Entry 5XBU (X-ray diffraction, 1.00 A resolution); this record covers chain A.

[Chain A]
Name: Endo-beta-1,4-glucanase
Source organism: Ampullaria crossean
Notes: EC 3.2.1.4
UniProt: A7KMF0 (A7KMF0_9CAEN); residues 1-179 here correspond to UniProt positions 17-195 (UniProt number = residue number + 16)
Sequence (190 residues; numbered -4 to 185; the number before each row is that of its first residue; numbers below 1 keep their minus sign (Ser-4 is residue -4)):
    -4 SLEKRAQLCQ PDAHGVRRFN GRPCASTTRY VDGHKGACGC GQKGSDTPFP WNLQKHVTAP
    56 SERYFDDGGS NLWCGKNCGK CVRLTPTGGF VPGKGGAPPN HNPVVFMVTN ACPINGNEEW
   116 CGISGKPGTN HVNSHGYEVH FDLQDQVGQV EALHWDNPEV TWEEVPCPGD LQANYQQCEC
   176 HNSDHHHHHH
Not modelled in the structure: -4 to -1, 179-185
Differences from the reference sequence: expression tag (-4 to 0, 180-185)
Disulfide bonds: Cys4-Cys19, Cys33-Cys73, Cys35-Cys173, Cys69-Cys175, Cys76-Cys162, Cys107-Cys116

[Overview]
Chain A is Endo-beta-1,4-glucanase (Ampullaria crossean); the structure, Crystal structure of GH45
endoglucanase EG27II in apo-form, was determined by X-ray diffraction together with 5XBX, 5XC4, 5XC8, 5XC9 and
5XCA from the same study.
